PDB entry 2CBV | X-ray diffraction, 1.95 A resolution | chain A

== Chain A ==
Name: Beta-glucosidase A
Organism: Thermotoga maritima
Notes: EC 3.2.1.21
UniProtKB: Q08638 (BGLA_THEMA); residue numbers follow UniProt; this construct covers 2-446
Amino-acid sequence (468 residues; each row starts with the number of its first residue; numbers below 1 keep their minus sign (Met-21 is residue -21)):
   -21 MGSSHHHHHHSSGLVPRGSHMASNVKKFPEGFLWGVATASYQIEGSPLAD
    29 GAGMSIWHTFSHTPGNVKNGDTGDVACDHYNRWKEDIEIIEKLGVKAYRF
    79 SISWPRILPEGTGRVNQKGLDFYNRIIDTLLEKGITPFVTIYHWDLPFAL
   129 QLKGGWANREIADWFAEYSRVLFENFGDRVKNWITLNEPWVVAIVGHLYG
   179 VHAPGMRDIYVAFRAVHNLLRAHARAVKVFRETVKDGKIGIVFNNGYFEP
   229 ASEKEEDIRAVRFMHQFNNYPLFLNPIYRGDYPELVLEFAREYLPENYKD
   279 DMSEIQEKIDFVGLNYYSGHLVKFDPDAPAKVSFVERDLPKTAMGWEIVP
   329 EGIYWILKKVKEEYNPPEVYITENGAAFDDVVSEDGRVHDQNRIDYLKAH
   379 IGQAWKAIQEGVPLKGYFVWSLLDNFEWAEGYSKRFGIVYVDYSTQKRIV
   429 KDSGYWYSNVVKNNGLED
Disordered / not traced: -21 to 2, 233
UniProt features mapped onto this chain:
  - active site: Glu166 (Proton donor), Glu351 (Nucleophile)
Small-molecule neighbours: calystegine b2 (CGB): Gln20, His121, Trp122, Asn165, Glu166, Asn293, Tyr295, Trp324, Glu351, Trp398, Glu405, Trp406, Phe414

== In short ==
Ligands of chain A: calystegine b2. From UniProt: active-site residues Glu166 and Glu351.
Chain A is Beta-glucosidase A (Thermotoga maritima); the structure, Beta-glucosidase from Thermotoga maritima
in complex with calystegine B2, was determined by X-ray diffraction together with 2CBU from the same study.
